3C9C - chains A and B; structure by X-ray diffraction, 3.20 A resolution.

== Chain A ==
Molecule: Chromatin assembly factor 1 p55 subunit
Source organism: Drosophila melanogaster
Reference sequence: Q24572 (CAF1_DROME); residues 1-430 here = UniProt positions 1-430
Sequence (432 residues; numbered -1 to 430; the number before each row is that of its first residue; numbers below 1 keep their minus sign (Gly-1 is residue -1)):
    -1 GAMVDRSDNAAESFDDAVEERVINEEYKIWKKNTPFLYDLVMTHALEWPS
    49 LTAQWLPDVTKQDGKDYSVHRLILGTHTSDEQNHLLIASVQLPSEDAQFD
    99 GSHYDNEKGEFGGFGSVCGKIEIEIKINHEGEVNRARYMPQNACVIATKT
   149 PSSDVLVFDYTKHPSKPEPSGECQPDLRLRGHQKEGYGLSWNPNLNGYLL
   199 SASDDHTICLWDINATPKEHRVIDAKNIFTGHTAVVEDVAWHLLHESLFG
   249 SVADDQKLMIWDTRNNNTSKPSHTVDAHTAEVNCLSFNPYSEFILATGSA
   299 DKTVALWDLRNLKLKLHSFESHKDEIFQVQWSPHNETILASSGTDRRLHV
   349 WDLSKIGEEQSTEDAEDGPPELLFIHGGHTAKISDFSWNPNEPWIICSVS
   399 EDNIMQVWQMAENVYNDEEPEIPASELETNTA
Not modelled in the structure: -1 to 10, 95-111, 163-170, 416-430
Differences from the reference sequence: expression tag (-1 to 0)
Metal / ion sites: Cd2+ site 1 near Glu120 (its only coordinating residue here); Cd2+ site 2 near His161 (its only coordinating residue here)
From the paper describing this entry:
  - mutagenesis - L35S, D362A/D365A: unchanged stability

== Chain B ==
Molecule: Histone H4, 27-residue peptide
Reference sequence: P84040 (H4_DROME); residues 15-41 here correspond to UniProt positions 16-42 (UniProt number = residue number + 1)
Sequence (27 residues; numbered 15 to 41; the number before each row is that of its first residue):
    15 AKRHRKVLRDNIQGITKPAIRRLARRG
Not modelled in the structure: 15-30

== How chain A and chain B interact ==
Contacting residue pairs - 29 pairs, chain A then chain B:
  Asn31(A) - Leu37(B)
  Phe34(A) - Lys31(B)
  Phe34(A) - Ile34(B)
  Phe34(A) - Leu37(B)  hydrophobic
  Leu35(A) - Ile34(B)
  Leu35(A) - Leu37(B)  hydrophobic
  Leu35(A) - Ala38(B)
  Lys321(A) - Gly41(B)  hydrogen bond (side chain-backbone)
  Arg345(A) - Gly41(B)  hydrogen bond (side chain-backbone)
  Gln358(A) - Arg39(B)  hydrogen bond
  Asp362(A) - Arg36(B)
  Asp362(A) - Arg39(B)  hydrogen bond (backbone-side chain)
  Glu364(A) - Arg39(B)  hydrogen bond (backbone-side chain)
  Asp365(A) - Arg39(B)  salt bridge
  Gly366(A) - Arg39(B)  hydrogen bond (backbone-side chain)
  Pro367(A) - Arg39(B)  hydrogen bond (backbone-side chain)
  Leu370(A) - Arg39(B)  hydrogen bond (backbone-side chain)
  Phe372(A) - Ala38(B)  hydrophobic
  Ile373(A) - Ala38(B)  hydrogen bond (backbone-backbone)
  Ile373(A) - Arg39(B)
  Ile373(A) - Gly41(B)
  Asn411(A) - Ile34(B)
  Asn411(A) - Arg35(B)  hydrogen bond (backbone-side chain)
  Val412(A) - Ile34(B)  hydrophobic
  Val412(A) - Arg35(B)  hydrogen bond (backbone-side chain)
  Val412(A) - Ala38(B)  hydrophobic
  Tyr413(A) - Arg35(B)
  Asn414(A) - Arg35(B)  hydrogen bond (backbone-side chain)
  Asp415(A) - Arg35(B)
Other interface residues (no listed pair), chain A (23 interface residues in all): Glu24, Lys353, Pro368, Leu371
Other interface residues (no listed pair), chain B (9 interface residues in all): Arg40
Interface features reported in the paper:
  - residue pairs: Gln358(A)-Arg39(B) (hydrogen bond), Asp362(A)-Arg39(B), Asp365(A)-Arg39(B) (salt bridge)
  - interface residues, chain A: Leu35(A), Phe372(A), Val412(A)
  - interface residues, chain B: Ile34(B), Leu37(B), Ala38(B)
  - hot spots on chain B (mutagenesis) - R39A: abolished binding to Chromatin assembly factor 1 p55 subunit (chain A)

== In short ==
23 residues of chain A and 9 residues of chain B are in contact, with 12 hydrogen bonds and 1 salt bridge.
Polar contacts include Asp365(A)-Arg39(B), Lys321(A)-Gly41(B) and Arg345(A)-Gly41(B). The authors report a
hydrogen bond between Gln358(A) and Arg39(B); a contact between Asp362(A) and Arg39(B); a salt bridge between
Asp365(A) and Arg39(B). From the paper: R39A of chain B abolishes binding to Chromatin assembly factor 1 p55
subunit (chain A); interface residues Leu35(A), Phe372(A) and Ile34(B) among others; 3 substitutions were
tested in all.
Here chain A is Chromatin assembly factor 1 p55 subunit (Drosophila melanogaster) and chain B is Histone H4,
27-residue peptide. Entry 3C9C (Structural Basis of Histone H4 Recognition by p55) was determined by X-ray
diffraction together with 3C99 from the same study.
